PDB entry 5OSK | X-ray diffraction, 2.11 A resolution | chains A and F of the 6 polymer chains in the assembly

[Chain A]
Name: Tubulin alpha-1B chain
Source organism: Bos taurus
UniProtKB: P81947 (TBA1B_BOVIN); numbering as in UniProt (aligned over 1-451)
Amino-acid sequence (451 residues; each row starts with the number of its first residue):
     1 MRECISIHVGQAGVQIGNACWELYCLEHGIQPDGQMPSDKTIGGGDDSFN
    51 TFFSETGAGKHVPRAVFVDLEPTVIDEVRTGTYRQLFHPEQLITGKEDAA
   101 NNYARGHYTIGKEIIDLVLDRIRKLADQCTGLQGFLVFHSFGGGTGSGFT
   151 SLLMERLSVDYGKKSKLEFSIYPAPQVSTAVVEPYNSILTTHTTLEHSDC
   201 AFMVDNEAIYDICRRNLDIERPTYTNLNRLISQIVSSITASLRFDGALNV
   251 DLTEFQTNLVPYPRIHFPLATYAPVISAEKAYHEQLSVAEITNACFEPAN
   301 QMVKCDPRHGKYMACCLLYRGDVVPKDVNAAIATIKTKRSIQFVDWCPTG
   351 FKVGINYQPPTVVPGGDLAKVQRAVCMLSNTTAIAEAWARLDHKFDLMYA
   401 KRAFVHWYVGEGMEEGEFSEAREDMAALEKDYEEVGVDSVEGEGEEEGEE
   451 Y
Disordered / not traced: 438-451
Small-molecule neighbours:
  - A9Q (3-(2,5-Dimethoxybenzyl)-7-sulfamoyloxy-6-methoxy-3,4-dihydroquinazolin-2(1H)-one): Ser178, Thr179, Ala180, Val181
  - GTP (guanosine-5'-triphosphate): Gly10, Gln11, Ala12, Gln15, Ile16, Asp69, Asp98, Ala99, Ala100, Asn101, Ser140, Gly142, Gly143, Gly144, Thr145, Gly146, Ile171, Pro173, Val177, Ser178, Thr179, Glu183, Asn206, Tyr224, Leu227, Asn228, Ile231
From the paper describing this entry:
  - binding site for A9Q: Asn101, Ser178, Thr179, Val181

[Chain F]
Name: Tubulin-Tyrosine Ligase
Source organism: Gallus gallus
UniProtKB: E1BQ43 (E1BQ43_CHICK); residue numbers follow UniProt; this construct covers 1-378
Amino-acid sequence (384 residues; each row starts with the number of its first residue):
     1 MYTFVVRDENSSVYAEVSRLLLATGQWKRLRKDNPRFNLMLGERNRLPFG
    51 RLGHEPGLVQLVNYYRGADKLCRKASLVKLIKTSPELSESCTWFPESYVI
   101 YPTNLKTPVAPAQNGIRHLINNTRTDEREVFLAAYNRRREGREGNVWIAK
   151 SSAGAKGEGILISSEASELLDFIDEQGQVHVIQKYLEKPLLLEPGHRKFD
   201 IRSWVLVDHLYNIYLYREGVLRTSSEPYNSANFQDKTCHLTNHCIQKEYS
   251 KNYGRYEEGNEMFFEEFNQYLMDALNTTLENSILLQIKHIIRSCLMCIEP
   301 AISTKHLHYQSFQLFGFDFMVDEELKVWLIEVNGAPACAQKLYAELCQGI
   351 VDVAISSVFPLADTGQKTSQPTSIFIKLHHHHHH
Disordered / not traced: 103-124, 142-143, 152-163, 169-179, 232-234, 248-252, 363-371, 381-384
Sequence notes: expression tag (379-384)
Bound ions: Mg2+: Glu331 (together with AMP-PCP)
Small-molecule neighbours: AMP-PCP (ACP; phosphomethylphosphonic acid adenylate ester): Lys74, Ile148, Lys150, Gln183, Lys184, Tyr185, Leu186, Lys198, Asp200, Arg202, Arg222, His239, Leu240, Thr241, Asn242, Asp318, Met320, Ile330, Glu331, Asn333

[Interface between chain A and chain F]
Contacting residue pairs - 20 pairs, chain A then chain F:
  Pro175(A) with Pro56(F), hydrophobic
  Gln176(A) with Pro56(F)
  Glu207(A) with His54(F), salt bridge
  Glu297(A) with His306(F), salt bridge
  Pro298(A) with Leu307(F), hydrophobic
  Lys304(A) with His54(F)
  Asp306(A) with Arg66(F); Leu307(F)
  Arg308(A) with Pro300(F), hydrogen bond (side chain-backbone); Ala301(F), hydrogen bond (side chain-backbone); Ile302(F); Ser303(F), hydrogen bond (side chain-backbone); Leu307(F)
  His309(A) with Arg66(F); Gly67(F); Ala301(F)
  Glu386(A) with Arg66(F), salt bridge
  Arg390(A) with Gly50(F); His54(F), hydrogen bond
  His393(A) with Arg51(F)
Interface residues without a listed pair, chain A (14 interface residues in all): Cys305, Glu433
Interface residues without a listed pair, chain F (15 interface residues in all): Arg46, Gly53, His308

[Summary]
Chain A and chain F form an interface of 14 and 15 residues respectively; the contacts include 4 hydrogen
bonds and 3 salt bridges. Polar pairs include Glu207(A)-His54(F), Glu297(A)-His306(F) and Glu386(A)-Arg66(F).
Chain A binds GTP and compound A9Q. The paper reports a binding site for A9Q at Asn101(A), Ser178(A) and
Thr179(A) among others.
Here chain A is Tubulin alpha-1B chain (Bos taurus) and chain F is Tubulin-Tyrosine Ligase (Gallus gallus).
Entry 5OSK (Tubulin-7j complex) was determined by X-ray diffraction.
